Entry 8JQC (electron microscopy, 3.39 A resolution); this record covers chains A and D of the 5 polymer chains in the assembly.

[Chain A (and D)]
Name: Endonuclease GajA
From: Bacillus cereus (strain VD045)
Notes: EC 3.1.-.-; chain D of this document is another copy of the same molecule, construct and numbering; everything in this record applies to it too
UniProt: J8H9C1 (GAJA_BACC6); residue numbers follow UniProt; this construct covers 1-578
Chain sequence (578 residues; numbered 1 to 578; the number before each row is that of its first residue):
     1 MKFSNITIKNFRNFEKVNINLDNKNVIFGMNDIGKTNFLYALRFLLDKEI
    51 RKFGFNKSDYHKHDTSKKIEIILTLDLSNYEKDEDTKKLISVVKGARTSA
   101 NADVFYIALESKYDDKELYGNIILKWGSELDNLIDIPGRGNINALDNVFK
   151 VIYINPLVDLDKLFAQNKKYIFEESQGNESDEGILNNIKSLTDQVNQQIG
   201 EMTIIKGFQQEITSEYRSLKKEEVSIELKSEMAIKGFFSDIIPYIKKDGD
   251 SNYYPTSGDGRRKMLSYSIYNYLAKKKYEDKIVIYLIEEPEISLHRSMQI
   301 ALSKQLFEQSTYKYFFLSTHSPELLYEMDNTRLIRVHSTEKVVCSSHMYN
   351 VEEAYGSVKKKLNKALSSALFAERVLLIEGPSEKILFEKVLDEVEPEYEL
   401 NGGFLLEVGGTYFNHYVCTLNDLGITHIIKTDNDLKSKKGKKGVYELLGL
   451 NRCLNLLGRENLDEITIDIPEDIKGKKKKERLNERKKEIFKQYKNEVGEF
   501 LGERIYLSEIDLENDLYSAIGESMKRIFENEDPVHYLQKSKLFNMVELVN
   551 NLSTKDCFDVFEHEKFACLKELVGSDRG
Unresolved in the structure: 157-280
Curated features (UniProtKB/Swiss-Prot):
  - binding site (ATP): D32 to T36
  - binding site (a divalent metal cation): E379, E383, D463, E464, E513
  - site (Interaction with GajB): K94, R97
  - mutagenesis: K35 (K35A: Retains endonuclease activity), H320 (H320A: Retains endonuclease activity, ATP only partially inhibits endonuclease activity), E379 (E379A: Loss of endonuclease activity), D511 (D511A: Loss of endonuclease activity), K541 (K541A: Loss of endonuclease activity)

[How chain A and chain D interact]
Contacting residue pairs - 76 pairs, chain A then chain D:
  G29(A) - H295(D)
  M30(A) - H295(D)
  D32(A) - S293(D)
  E289(A) - S293(D)
  I292(A) - I292(D)  hydrophobic
  L294(A) - H320(D)  hydrogen bond (backbone-side chain)
  H295(A) - M30(D)
  H295(A) - H320(D)  hydrogen bond (backbone-side chain)
  H295(A) - F371(D)
  R296(A) - S368(D)
  R296(A) - F371(D)
  R296(A) - E399(D)  salt bridge
  S297(A) - L400(D)
  M298(A) - M30(D)  hydrophobic
  I300(A) - E397(D)
  I300(A) - L400(D)  hydrophobic
  A301(A) - L400(D)
  K304(A) - E397(D)
  H320(A) - L294(D)
  H320(A) - H295(D)
  P322(A) - E323(D)
  E323(A) - P322(D)
  E327(A) - E397(D)
  A354(A) - N550(D)
  S357(A) - K389(D)
  S357(A) - V549(D)
  S357(A) - N550(D)  hydrogen bond
  V358(A) - I385(D)  hydrophobic
  K361(A) - I385(D)
  S368(A) - R296(D)
  F371(A) - H295(D)
  F371(A) - R296(D)
  I385(A) - K361(D)
  E388(A) - K360(D)
  K389(A) - S357(D)
  D392(A) - K360(D)
  E397(A) - K304(D)
  E397(A) - E327(D)
  E399(A) - I300(D)
  L400(A) - S297(D)
  L400(A) - I300(D)  hydrophobic
  L400(A) - A301(D)
  G410(A) - F543(D)
  K436(A) - Y536(D)
  K436(A) - N544(D)  hydrogen bond
  S437(A) - Y536(D)  hydrogen bond (backbone-side chain)
  K438(A) - Y536(D)
  K439(A) - E529(D)  salt bridge
  K439(A) - Y536(D)
  L448(A) - F543(D)  hydrophobic
  R452(A) - F543(D)
  E471(A) - I473(D)
  D472(A) - I473(D)
  I473(A) - D472(D)
  I473(A) - I473(D)  hydrophobic
  I473(A) - K474(D)
  K474(A) - I473(D)
  K474(A) - G475(D)
  K474(A) - H535(D)
  G475(A) - K474(D)
  F528(A) - K439(D)
  E529(A) - K439(D)
  Y536(A) - S437(D)  hydrogen bond (side chain-backbone)
  Y536(A) - K438(D)
  Y536(A) - K439(D)  hydrogen bond (side chain-backbone)
  S540(A) - K436(D)  hydrogen bond
  L542(A) - G409(D)
  F543(A) - G410(D)
  F543(A) - K436(D)
  F543(A) - L448(D)  hydrophobic
  F543(A) - R452(D)
  V546(A) - G410(D)
  V549(A) - S357(D)
  V549(A) - V358(D)  hydrophobic
  N550(A) - A354(D)  hydrogen bond (side chain-backbone)
  N550(A) - S357(D)
Interface residues without a listed pair, chain A (60 interface residues in all): S293, K360, K364, F404, G409, T411, K478, I527, N544
Interface residues without a listed pair, chain D (61 interface residues in all): G29, E289, K364, E379, E388, F404, T411, G440, E471, K476, F528, K539, S540, L542, V546, E547

[Summary]
Chain A and chain D form an interface of 60 and 61 residues respectively; the contacts include 9 hydrogen
bonds and 2 salt bridges. Polar pairs include R296(A)-E399(D), K439(A)-E529(D) and L294(A)-H320(D).
Chain A and chain D are both Endonuclease GajA (Bacillus cereus (strain VD045)); the structure, Structure of
Gabija GajA-GajB 4:1 complex, was determined by electron microscopy (same publication as 8JQB, 8WY5, 8X51 and
8X5N).
